5XYM - chains A and D of the 31 polymer chains in the assembly; structure by electron microscopy, 3.08 A resolution.

# Chain A
Molecule: 23S RNA
Source organism: Mycobacterium smegmatis (strain ATCC 700084 / mc(2)155)
Sequence (3164 nucleotides; each row starts with the number of its first residue):
     1 UUGUAAGUGU UUAAGGGCGC AUGGUGGAUG CCUUGGCACU GGGAGCCGAU GAAGGACGUA
    61 GGAGGCUGCG AUAAGCCUCG GGGAGCUGUC AACCGAGCGU UGAUCCGAGG AUGUCCGAAU
   121 GGGGAAACCC GGCACGAGUG AUGUCGUGUC ACCAGGCGCU GAAUAUAUAG GCGUCUGGGG
   181 GGAACGCGGG GAAGUGAAAC AUCUCAGUAC CCGUAGGAAG AGAAAACAAA AUGUGAUUCC
   241 GUGAGUAGUG GCGAGCGAAA GCGGAGGAUG GCUAAACCGU AUGCAUGUGA UACCGGGUAG
   301 GGGUUGUGUG UGCGGGGUUG UGGGACCUAU CUUUCCGGCU CUACCUGGCU GGAGGGCAGU
   361 GAGAAAAUGU UGUGGUUAGC GGAAAUGGCU UGGGAUGGCC UGCCGUAGAC GGUGAGAGCC
   421 CGGUACGUGA AAACCCGACG UCUGUCUUGA UGGUGUUCCC GAGUAGCAGC GGGCCCGUGG
   481 AAUCUGCUGU GAAUCUGCCG GGACCACCCG GUAAGCCUGA AUACUUCCCA GUGACCGAUA
   541 GCGGAUUAGU ACCGUGAGGG AAUGGUGAAA AGUACCCCGG GAGGGGAGUG AAAGAGUACC
   601 UGAAACCGUG CGCUUACAAU CCGUCAGAGC CCUCGACGUG UCGUGGGGUG AUGGCGUGCC
   661 UUUUGAAGAA UGAGCCUGCG AGUCAGGGAC AUGUCGCGAG GUUAACCCGG GUGGGGUAGC
   721 CGCAGCGAAA GCGAGUCUGA AUAGGGCGUA UCCACACAAG AGUGUGUGGU GUAGUGGUGU
   781 GUUCUGGACC CGAAGCGGAG UGAUCUACCC AUGGCCAGGG UGAAGCGCGG GUAAGACCGC
   841 GUGGAGGCCC GAACCCACUU AGGUUGAAGA CUGAGGGGAU GAGCUGUGGG UAGGGGUGAA
   901 AGGCCAAUCA AACUCCGUGA UAGCUGGUUC UCCCCGAAAU GCAUUUAGGU GCAGCGUCGC
   961 AUGUUUCUUG CCGGAGGUAG AGCUACUGGA UGGCCGAUGG GCCCCACAGG GUUACUGACG
  1021 UCAGCCAAAC UCCGAAUGCC GGUAAGUCCA AGAGUGCGGC AGUGGGACGG CGGGGGAUAA
  1081 GCUCCGUGCG UCGAGAGGGA AACAGCCCAG AUCGCCGGCU AAGGCCCCUA AGCGUGUGCU
  1141 AAGUGGAAAA GGAUGUGCAG UCGCGAAGAC AACCAGGAGG UUGGCUUAGA AGCAGCCACC
  1201 CUUGAAAGAG UGCGUAAUAG CUCACUGGUC AAGUGAUUGU GCGCCGAUAA UGUAGCGGGG
  1261 CUCAAGCACA CCGCCGAAGC CGCGGCAGCC AACGUGUUGG CUGGGUAGGG GAGCGUCCUG
  1321 CAUCCGGUGA AGCCGCCGAG UGAUCGAGUG GUGGAGGGUG UGGGAGUGAG AAUGCAGGCA
  1381 UGAGUAGCGA UUAGGCAAGU GAGAACCUUG CCCGCCGAAA GACCAAGGGU UCCUGGGCCA
  1441 GGCCAGUCCG CCCAGGGUGA GUCGGGACCU AAGGCGAGGC CGACAGGCGU AGUCGAUGGA
  1501 CAACGGGUUG AUAUUCCCGU ACCCGUGUAU GUGCGUCCAU GAUGAAUCAG CGGUACUAAC
  1561 CAUCCAAAAC CACCGUGACC GCACCUUUCG GGGUGUGGCG UUGGUGGGGC UGCAUGGGAC
  1621 CUUCGUUGGU AGUAGUCAAG CGAUGGGGUG ACGCAGGAAG GUAGCCGUAC CGGUCAGUGG
  1681 UAAUACCGGG GUAAGCCUGU AGGGAGUCAG AUAGGUAAAU CCGUCUGGCA UAUAUCCUGA
  1741 GAGGUGAUGC AUAGCCGAGU GAGGCGAAUU CGGUGAUCCU AUGCUGCCGA GAAAAGCCUC
  1801 UAGCGAGGAC AUACACGGCC CGUACCCCAA ACCAACACAG GUGGUCAGGU AGAGAAUACU
  1861 AAGGCGUACG AGUGAACUAU GGUUAAGGAA CUCGGCAAAA UGCCCCCGUA ACUUCGGGAG
  1921 AAGGGGGACC CACAUGGCGU GUAAGCCUUU ACGGCCCAAG CGUGAGUGGG UGGCACAAAC
  1981 CAGUGAGAAG CGACUGUUUA CUAAAAACAC AGGUCCGUGC GAAGUCGCAA GACGAUGUAU
  2041 ACGGACUGAC GCCUGCCCGG UGCUGGAAGG UUAAGAGGAC CCGUUAACUC CCUUUGGGGG
  2101 UGAAGCGGAG AAUUUAAGCC CCAGUAAACG GCGGUGGUAA CUAUAACCAU CCUAAGGUAG
  2161 CGAAAUUCCU UGUCGGGUAA GUUCCGACCU GCACGAAUGG CGUAACGACU UCUCAACUGU
  2221 CUCAACCAUA GACUCGGCGA AAUUGCACUA CGAGUAAAGA UGCUCGUUAC GCGCGGCAGG
  2281 ACGAAAAGAC CCCGGGACCU UCACUACAAC UUGGUAUUGG UGCUCGAUAC GGUUUGUGUA
  2341 GGAUAGGUGG GAGACUGUGA AGCUCACACG CCAGUGUGGG UGGAGUCGUU GUUGAAAUAC
  2401 CACUCUGAUC GUAUUGGGCC UCUAACCUCG GACCGUAUAU CCGGUUCAGG GACAGUGCCU
  2461 GGUGGGUAGU UUAACUGGGG CGGUUGCCUC CUAAAAUGUA ACGGAGGCGC CCAAAGGUUC
  2521 CCUCAACCUG GACGGCAAUC AGGUGUUGAG UGUAAGUGCA CAAGGGAGCU UGACUGCGAG
  2581 ACGGACAUGU CGAGCAGGGA CGAAAGUCGG GACUAGUGAU CCGGCACCUC UGAGUGGAAG
  2641 GGGUGUCGCU CAACGGAUAA AAGGUACCCC GGGGAUAACA GGCUGAUCUU CCCCAAGAGU
  2701 CCAUAUCGAC GGGAUGGUUU GGCACCUCGA UGUCGGCUCG UCGCAUCCUG GGGCUGGAGC
  2761 AGGUCCCAAG GGUUGGGCUG UUCGCCCAUU AAAGCGGCAC GCGAGCUGGG UUUAGAACGU
  2821 CGUGAGACAG UUCGGUCUCU AUCCGCCGCG CGCGUCAGAA GCUUGAGGAA ACCUGUCCCU
  2881 AGUACGAGAG GACCGGGACG GACGAACCUC UGGUAUACCA GUUGUCCCAC CAGGGGCACG
  2941 GCUGGAUAGC CACGUUCGGA CAGGAUAACC GCUGAAAGCA UCUAAGCGGG AAACCUCUUC
  3001 CAAGACCAGG CUUCUCACCC UCUAGGAGGG AUAAGGCCCC CCGCAGACCA CGGGAUUGAU
  3061 AGACCAGACC UGGAAGCCUA GUAAUAGGUG CAGGGAACUG GCACUAACCG GCCGAAAACU
  3121 UACAACACCC CAUAAUCGUU GUAAGAAGAA AACAUUGACG CACC
Not modelled in the structure: 1-5, 161, 280-311, 326-372, 440-457, 638-643, 996-1017, 1163-1232, 1293-1296, 1529-1638, 1678, 1709, 1730-1733, 1758-1764, 1806-1812, 1944-1958, 2090-2099, 2328-2415, 2438, 3109, 3116-3164

# Chain D
Molecule: 50S ribosomal protein L3
Source organism: Mycobacterium smegmatis (strain ATCC 700084 / mc(2)155)
UniProtKB: A0QSD1 (RL3_MYCS2); numbering as in UniProt (aligned over 1-217)
Amino-acid sequence (217 residues; row label = number of the first residue in the row):
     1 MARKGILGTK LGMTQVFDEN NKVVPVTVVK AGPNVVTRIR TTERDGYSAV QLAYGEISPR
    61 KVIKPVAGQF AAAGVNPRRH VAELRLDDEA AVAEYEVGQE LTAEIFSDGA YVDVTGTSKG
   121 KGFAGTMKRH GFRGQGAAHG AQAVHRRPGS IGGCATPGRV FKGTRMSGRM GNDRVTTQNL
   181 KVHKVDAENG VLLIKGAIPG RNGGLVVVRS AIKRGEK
Not modelled in the structure: 1-2, 215-217

# Chain A / chain D interface
Residue-residue contacts - 216 pairs, chain A then chain D:
  A861(A) - Gly140(D)  phosphate contact
  G862(A) - Gln142(D)  phosphate contact
  G862(A) - Ala143(D)  phosphate contact
  U864(A) - Gln142(D)  hydrogen bond to the base
  U1251(A) - Thr156(D)  hydrogen bond to the base
  U1251(A) - Pro157(D)  base contact
  U1251(A) - Arg159(D)  hydrogen bond to the base
  U1251(A) - Phe161(D)  base contact
  A1875(A) - Gly122(D)  hydrogen bond to the sugar
  A1875(A) - Phe123(D)  hydrogen bond to the sugar
  A1876(A) - Phe123(D)  sugar contact
  A1876(A) - Gly125(D)  sugar contact
  C1877(A) - Gly125(D)  phosphate contact
  C1877(A) - Arg146(D)  salt bridge to the phosphate
  C1877(A) - Arg147(D)  phosphate contact
  U1878(A) - Ala143(D)  phosphate contact
  U1878(A) - Val144(D)  phosphate contact
  U1878(A) - His145(D)  hydrogen bond to the phosphate
  U1878(A) - Arg146(D)  hydrogen bond to the phosphate
  A1879(A) - Ala143(D)  phosphate contact
  A1879(A) - His145(D)  salt bridge to the phosphate
  C1891(A) - His139(D)  hydrogen bond to the base
  U1892(A) - His139(D)  sugar contact
  G1894(A) - His139(D)  base contact
  C1896(A) - Ala138(D)  base contact
  C1896(A) - His139(D)  hydrogen bond to the base
  U2220(A) - Ala138(D)  sugar contact
  U2220(A) - His139(D)  sugar contact
  C2221(A) - Gly136(D)  phosphate contact
  C2221(A) - Ala137(D)  hydrogen bond to the phosphate
  A2224(A) - Met127(D)  sugar contact
  A2224(A) - Arg133(D)  phosphate contact
  A2225(A) - Met127(D)  phosphate contact
  A2225(A) - Arg146(D)  salt bridge to the phosphate
  C2226(A) - Lys128(D)  salt bridge to the phosphate
  C2251(A) - Arg159(D)  hydrogen bond to the phosphate
  G2252(A) - Pro157(D)  phosphate contact
  G2252(A) - Arg159(D)  salt bridge to the phosphate
  G2259(A) - Thr156(D)  base contact
  G2275(A) - Phe123(D)  base contact
  G2276(A) - Met166(D)  hydrogen bond to the base
  C2277(A) - Pro148(D)  phosphate contact
  C2277(A) - Ile151(D)  sugar contact
  C2277(A) - Met166(D)  base contact
  A2278(A) - Arg147(D)  salt bridge to the phosphate
  A2278(A) - Pro148(D)  phosphate contact
  A2278(A) - Gly149(D)  phosphate contact
  A2278(A) - Ile151(D)  sugar contact
  G2279(A) - Ser150(D)  phosphate contact
  G2279(A) - Ile151(D)  hydrogen bond to the phosphate
  G2279(A) - Gly152(D)  sugar contact
  G2279(A) - Gly153(D)  sugar contact
  G2279(A) - Cys154(D)  hydrogen bond to the sugar
  G2279(A) - Gly158(D)  hydrogen bond to the base
  G2279(A) - Arg159(D)  base contact
  G2279(A) - Val160(D)  base contact
  G2280(A) - Cys154(D)  hydrogen bond to the phosphate
  G2280(A) - Ala155(D)  sugar contact
  G2280(A) - Gly158(D)  sugar contact
  U2738(A) - Arg133(D)  salt bridge to the phosphate
  U2738(A) - Gly134(D)  sugar contact
  U2738(A) - Pro148(D)  hydrogen bond to the sugar
  U2738(A) - Gly149(D)  base contact
  U2738(A) - Ser150(D)  hydrogen bond to the base
  C2739(A) - Phe132(D)  sugar contact
  C2739(A) - Arg133(D)  salt bridge to the phosphate
  C2739(A) - Pro148(D)  sugar contact
  C2739(A) - Ser150(D)  hydrogen bond to the sugar
  G2740(A) - Phe132(D)  phosphate contact
  G2740(A) - Arg165(D)  salt bridge to the phosphate
  C2798(A) - Thr156(D)  hydrogen bond to the sugar
  A2799(A) - Cys154(D)  hydrogen bond to the base
  A2799(A) - Ala155(D)  hydrogen bond to the phosphate
  A2799(A) - Thr156(D)  hydrogen bond to the phosphate
  G2801(A) - Ser150(D)  base contact
  G2801(A) - Gly152(D)  hydrogen bond to the base
  G2801(A) - Gly153(D)  hydrogen bond to the sugar
  G2801(A) - Cys154(D)  hydrogen bond to the sugar
  C2802(A) - Ser150(D)  hydrogen bond to the sugar
  C2802(A) - Gly152(D)  sugar contact
  C2802(A) - Gly153(D)  sugar contact
  G2805(A) - Gln135(D)  base contact
  G2805(A) - Val144(D)  sugar contact
  G2805(A) - Arg147(D)  salt bridge to the phosphate
  G2805(A) - Gly149(D)  base contact
  G2805(A) - Ser150(D)  base contact
  C2806(A) - Ala141(D)  sugar contact
  C2806(A) - Gln142(D)  phosphate contact
  C2806(A) - Val144(D)  sugar contact
  U2807(A) - His139(D)  sugar contact
  U2807(A) - Gly140(D)  sugar contact
  U2807(A) - Gln142(D)  phosphate contact
  G2808(A) - Gly140(D)  phosphate contact
  U2838(A) - Gln142(D)  phosphate contact
  G2845(A) - Ile151(D)  base contact
  G2845(A) - Arg159(D)  sugar contact
  G2845(A) - Val160(D)  hydrogen bond to the sugar
  C2846(A) - Val160(D)  sugar contact
  C2846(A) - Phe161(D)  sugar contact
  C2846(A) - Lys162(D)  phosphate contact
  C2846(A) - Gly163(D)  phosphate contact
  C2846(A) - Thr164(D)  sugar contact
  C2846(A) - Met166(D)  hydrogen bond to the sugar
  C2847(A) - Arg129(D)  hydrogen bond to the sugar
  C2847(A) - Lys162(D)  salt bridge to the phosphate
  C2847(A) - Gly163(D)  hydrogen bond to the phosphate
  C2847(A) - Thr164(D)  sugar contact
  C2847(A) - Met166(D)  sugar contact
  C2847(A) - Ser167(D)  hydrogen bond to the sugar
  C2847(A) - Gly168(D)  sugar contact
  G2848(A) - Arg129(D)  salt bridge to the phosphate
  G2848(A) - Gly168(D)  sugar contact
  G2848(A) - Arg169(D)  hydrogen bond to the sugar
  C2849(A) - Arg169(D)  phosphate contact
  A2860(A) - Pro65(D)  sugar contact
  A2860(A) - Val66(D)  sugar contact
  G2861(A) - Arg40(D)  base contact
  G2861(A) - Val66(D)  sugar contact
  G2861(A) - Gln69(D)  hydrogen bond to the base
  G2861(A) - Val81(D)  sugar contact
  C2862(A) - Arg40(D)  hydrogen bond to the base
  C2862(A) - Gln51(D)  hydrogen bond to the sugar
  C2862(A) - Val81(D)  sugar contact
  C2862(A) - Ala82(D)  phosphate contact
  C2862(A) - Glu83(D)  hydrogen bond to the sugar
  U2863(A) - Arg40(D)  sugar contact
  U2863(A) - Tyr47(D)  hydrogen bond to the sugar
  U2863(A) - Ala82(D)  phosphate contact
  U2863(A) - Glu83(D)  hydrogen bond to the phosphate
  U2864(A) - Arg85(D)  salt bridge to the phosphate
  G2865(A) - Arg85(D)  salt bridge to the phosphate
  A2906(A) - Ser118(D)  sugar contact
  A2906(A) - Pro199(D)  phosphate contact
  C2907(A) - Lys10(D)  phosphate contact
  C2907(A) - Met13(D)  hydrogen bond to the sugar
  C2907(A) - Ser118(D)  hydrogen bond to the phosphate
  C2907(A) - Lys119(D)  hydrogen bond to the phosphate
  C2907(A) - Ala197(D)  sugar contact
  C2907(A) - Ile198(D)  sugar contact
  C2907(A) - Pro199(D)  phosphate contact
  C2907(A) - Gly200(D)  hydrogen bond to the phosphate
  C2908(A) - Lys10(D)  salt bridge to the phosphate
  C2908(A) - Met13(D)  sugar contact
  C2908(A) - Lys119(D)  salt bridge to the phosphate
  U2909(A) - Met13(D)  base contact
  U2909(A) - Thr14(D)  sugar contact
  U2909(A) - Gln15(D)  hydrogen bond to the sugar
  U2909(A) - Pro25(D)  base contact
  C2910(A) - Gln15(D)  sugar contact
  C2950(A) - Lys119(D)  salt bridge to the phosphate
  C2951(A) - Lys121(D)  salt bridge to the phosphate
  C2951(A) - Lys128(D)  salt bridge to the phosphate
  U2955(A) - Pro25(D)  phosphate contact
  U2956(A) - Val23(D)  phosphate contact
  U2956(A) - Pro25(D)  phosphate contact
  U2956(A) - Leu180(D)  sugar contact
  U2956(A) - Lys195(D)  hydrogen bond to the phosphate
  U2956(A) - Gly196(D)  sugar contact
  C2957(A) - Thr177(D)  hydrogen bond to the sugar
  C2957(A) - Gln178(D)  hydrogen bond to the sugar
  C2957(A) - Asn179(D)  phosphate contact
  C2957(A) - Lys195(D)  salt bridge to the phosphate
  G2958(A) - Asn179(D)  phosphate contact
  G2958(A) - Lys213(D)  phosphate contact
  G2959(A) - Lys213(D)  salt bridge to the phosphate
  A2960(A) - Lys213(D)  base contact
  U2998(A) - Gln178(D)  sugar contact
  U2998(A) - Ile212(D)  phosphate contact
  U2998(A) - Lys213(D)  hydrogen bond to the sugar
  U2999(A) - Thr176(D)  hydrogen bond to the phosphate
  U2999(A) - Gln178(D)  sugar contact
  C3000(A) - Arg174(D)  salt bridge to the phosphate
  C3000(A) - Val175(D)  phosphate contact
  C3000(A) - Thr176(D)  phosphate contact
  C3001(A) - Arg174(D)  phosphate contact
  G3010(A) - Arg40(D)  base contact
  C3011(A) - Arg38(D)  hydrogen bond to the sugar
  C3011(A) - Arg40(D)  base contact
  C3011(A) - Arg44(D)  phosphate contact
  C3011(A) - Asp45(D)  hydrogen bond to the sugar
  U3012(A) - Arg38(D)  salt bridge to the phosphate
  U3012(A) - Arg44(D)  salt bridge to the phosphate
  U3012(A) - Gln69(D)  hydrogen bond to the base
  U3013(A) - Lys64(D)  sugar contact
  U3013(A) - Pro65(D)  hydrogen bond to the sugar
  U3013(A) - Gly68(D)  sugar contact
  U3013(A) - Gln69(D)  sugar contact
  C3014(A) - Lys64(D)  sugar contact
  C3014(A) - Pro65(D)  sugar contact
  A3034(A) - Lys64(D)  phosphate contact
  A3034(A) - Pro65(D)  sugar contact
  G3035(A) - Ile63(D)  phosphate contact
  G3035(A) - Lys64(D)  hydrogen bond to the phosphate
  G3035(A) - Pro65(D)  phosphate contact
  G3036(A) - Ile63(D)  phosphate contact
  C3044(A) - Arg201(D)  sugar contact
  A3045(A) - Lys119(D)  phosphate contact
  A3045(A) - Gly120(D)  hydrogen bond to the phosphate
  A3045(A) - Asn172(D)  hydrogen bond to the phosphate
  G3046(A) - Gly120(D)  phosphate contact
  G3046(A) - Lys121(D)  phosphate contact
  G3046(A) - Gly122(D)  hydrogen bond to the phosphate
  G3046(A) - Arg169(D)  sugar contact
  G3046(A) - Met170(D)  phosphate contact
  G3046(A) - Asn172(D)  phosphate contact
  A3047(A) - Gly122(D)  phosphate contact
  A3047(A) - Phe123(D)  phosphate contact
  C3049(A) - Arg169(D)  base contact
  A3050(A) - Arg169(D)  base contact
  G3053(A) - Arg79(D)  phosphate contact
  G3054(A) - Lys61(D)  salt bridge to the phosphate
  G3054(A) - Arg79(D)  salt bridge to the phosphate
  A3055(A) - Arg60(D)  salt bridge to the phosphate
  A3055(A) - Lys61(D)  phosphate contact
  U3057(A) - Arg60(D)  sugar contact
  G3058(A) - Arg60(D)  sugar contact
Other interface residues (no listed pair), chain A (91 interface residues in all): G863, U2741, G2850, A2905, U3056
Other interface residues (no listed pair), chain D (93 interface residues in all): Thr115, Ala124

# Summary
The interface between chain A and chain D involves 91 residues on one side and 93 on the other; the contacts
include 57 hydrogen bonds and 27 salt bridges. Polar pairs include U864(A)-Gln142(D), U1251(A)-Thr156(D) and
U1251(A)-Arg159(D).
Here chain A is 23S RNA and chain D is 50S ribosomal protein L3, both from Mycobacterium smegmatis (strain
ATCC 700084 / mc(2)155). Entry 5XYM (Large subunit of Mycobacterium smegmatis) was determined by electron
microscopy (same publication as 5XYU).
